PDB entry 6RWH | X-ray diffraction, 1.68 A resolution | chains A and P

# Chain A
Molecule: 14-3-3 protein sigma
From: Homo sapiens
Reference sequence: P31947 (1433S_HUMAN); residues 1-248 here = UniProt positions 1-248
Sequence (253 residues; numbered -4 to 248; the number before each row is that of its first residue; numbers below 1 keep their minus sign (Gly-4 is residue -4)):
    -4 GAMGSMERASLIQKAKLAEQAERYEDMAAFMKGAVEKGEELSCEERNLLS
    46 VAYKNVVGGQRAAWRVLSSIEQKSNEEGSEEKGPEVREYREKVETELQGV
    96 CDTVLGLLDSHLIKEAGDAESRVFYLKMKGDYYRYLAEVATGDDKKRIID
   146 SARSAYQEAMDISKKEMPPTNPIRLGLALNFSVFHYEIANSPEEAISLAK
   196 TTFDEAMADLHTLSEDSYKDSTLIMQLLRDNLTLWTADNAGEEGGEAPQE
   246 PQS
Unresolved in the structure: 71-77, 137-138, 232-248
Sequence notes: expression tag (-4 to 0)
Ion coordination: Mg2+: Glu35, Glu110, Glu188
Small-molecule neighbours:
  - KLB (5-(1H-imidazol-5-yl)-4-phenyl-thiophene-2-carboximidamide), molecule 1: Glu14, Cys38, Glu39, Asn42, Leu43, Val46
  - KLB, molecule 2: Gln93, Asp97, Leu100, Asp104, Tyr128, Leu131, Asp139, Ile143
Swiss-Prot annotation at these positions:
  - site (Interaction with phosphoserine on interacting protein): Arg56, Arg129
  - modified residue (Phosphoserine): Ser5, Ser74, Ser248

# Chain P
Molecule: Cellular tumor antigen p53
Reference sequence: P04637 (P53_HUMAN); residues 382-393 here = UniProt positions 382-393
Sequence (12 residues; numbered 382 to 393; the number before each row is that of its first residue):
   382 KLMFKTEGPDSD
Modified / non-standard residues: Thr387 (phosphothreonine; TPO)
Ion coordination: Mg2+: Asp391, Asp393
Swiss-Prot annotation at these positions:
  - modified residue: Lys382 (N6,N6-dimethyllysine), Ser392 (Phosphoserine)
  - cross-link: Lys386 (Glycyl lysine isopeptide (Lys-Gly) (interchain with G-Cter in SUMO))
  - natural variant: Phe385 (F385L: In a sporadic cancer), Gly389 (G389W: In a sporadic cancer), Ser392 (S392L: In a sporadic cancer)
  - mutagenesis: Lys382 (K382A: Abolishes acetylation by CREBBP; K382R: Abolishes monomethylation by KMT5A), Leu383 (L383A: Abolishes S-315 phosphorylation by CDK2/cyclin A), Phe385 (F385A: Reduced SUMO1 conjugation), Lys386 (K386A: Abolishes SUMO1 conjugation, in vitro and in vivo), Thr387 (T387A: No effect SUMO1 conjugation), Glu388 (E388A: Abolishes SUMO1 conjugation), Ser392 (S392D: Mimics phosphorylation; promotes ability to undergo liquid-liquid phase separation; S392E: Abolished ability to undergo liquid-liquid phase separation)
From the paper describing this entry:
  - post-translational modification sites: Thr387 (citing earlier work)

# How chain A and chain P interact
Contacting residue pairs (34; chain A residue first):
  Lys49(A) - Thr387(P)
  Lys49(A) - Pro390(P)  hydrogen bond (side chain-backbone)
  Lys49(A) - Ser392(P)  hydrogen bond (backbone-side chain)
  Asn50(A) - Pro390(P)
  Asn50(A) - Ser392(P)
  Gly53(A) - Ser392(P)
  Gly53(A) - Asp393(P)
  Gly54(A) - Ser392(P)  hydrogen bond (backbone-backbone)
  Arg56(A) - Met384(P)
  Arg56(A) - Thr387(P)
  Arg56(A) - Asp393(P)  salt bridge
  Ala57(A) - Asp393(P)
  Arg60(A) - Met384(P)
  Arg60(A) - Asp393(P)  salt bridge
  Lys122(A) - Glu388(P)  salt bridge
  Arg129(A) - Thr387(P)
  Tyr130(A) - Thr387(P)
  Gly171(A) - Glu388(P)
  Leu174(A) - Lys386(P)
  Leu174(A) - Thr387(P)
  Leu174(A) - Glu388(P)
  Asn175(A) - Thr387(P)
  Asn175(A) - Glu388(P)  hydrogen bond (side chain-backbone)
  Val178(A) - Phe385(P)  hydrophobic
  Val178(A) - Thr387(P)
  Tyr181(A) - Phe385(P)  hydrophobic
  Glu182(A) - Lys382(P)  salt bridge
  Glu182(A) - Phe385(P)
  Leu222(A) - Lys386(P)
  Asp225(A) - Lys386(P)  salt bridge
  Asn226(A) - Phe385(P)
  Asn226(A) - Lys386(P)  hydrogen bond (side chain-backbone)
  Leu229(A) - Phe385(P)  hydrophobic
  Trp230(A) - Phe385(P)
Other interface residues (no listed pair), chain A (23 interface residues in all): Val46, Glu133
Other interface residues (no listed pair), chain P (10 interface residues in all): Gly389

# Summary
Chain A and chain P form an interface of 23 and 10 residues respectively, with 5 hydrogen bonds and 5 salt
bridges. Polar pairs include Arg56(A)-Asp393(P), Arg60(A)-Asp393(P) and Lys122(A)-Glu388(P). Bound to chain A:
compound KLB. Glu35(A), Glu110(A) and Glu188(A) coordinate Mg2+. UniProt lists 7 mutagenesis sites on chain P.
The paper reports a modification site at Thr387(P).
Here chain A is 14-3-3 protein sigma (Homo sapiens) and chain P is Cellular tumor antigen p53. Entry 6RWH
(Fragment AZ-007 binding at a primary and secondary binding site of the the p53pT387/14-3-3 sigma complex) was
determined by X-ray diffraction (same publication as 6R5L, 6RHC, 6RJL, 6RJQ, 6RJZ, 6RK8 and 24 further
entries).
